Entry 7WSV (electron microscopy, 4.50 A resolution (low resolution: residue-level contacts below are approximate; hydrogen-bond / salt-bridge calls are withheld)); this record covers chains C and D of the 7 polymer chains in the assembly.

== Chain C (and D) ==
Name: Pannexin-1
Source organism: Homo sapiens
Notes: chain D of this document is another copy of the same molecule, construct and numbering; everything in this record applies to it too
UniProtKB: Q96RD7 (PANX1_HUMAN); residue numbers follow UniProt; this construct covers 21-426
Sequence (407 residues; each row starts with the number of its first residue):
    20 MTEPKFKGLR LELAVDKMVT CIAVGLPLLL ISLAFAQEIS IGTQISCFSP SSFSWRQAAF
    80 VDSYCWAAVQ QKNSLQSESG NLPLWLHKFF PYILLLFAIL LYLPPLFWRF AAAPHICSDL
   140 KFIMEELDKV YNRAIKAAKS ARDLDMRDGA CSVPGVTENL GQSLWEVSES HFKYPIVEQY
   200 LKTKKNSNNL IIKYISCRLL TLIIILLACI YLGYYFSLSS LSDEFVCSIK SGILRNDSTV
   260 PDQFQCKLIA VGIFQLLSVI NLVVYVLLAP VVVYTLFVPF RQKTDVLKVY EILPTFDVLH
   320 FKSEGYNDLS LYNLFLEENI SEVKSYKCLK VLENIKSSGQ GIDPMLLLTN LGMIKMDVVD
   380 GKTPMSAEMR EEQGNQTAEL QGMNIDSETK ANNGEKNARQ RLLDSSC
Disordered / not traced: 20-24, 159-193, 312-315, 357-426
Sequence notes: initiating methionine (20)
Disulfides: Cys66-Cys265, Cys84-Cys246
UniProt features mapped onto this chain:
  - site: Asp376 to Asp379 (Cleavage)
  - modified residue: Cys40 (S-nitrosocysteine), Tyr199 (Phosphotyrosine), Cys347 (S-nitrosocysteine)
  - glycosylation: Asn255 (N-linked (GlcNAc...) asparagine)
  - natural variant: Thr21 to Pro23 (deletion: In OZEMA7), Arg217 (R217H: Found in a patient with primary ovarian failure with intellectual disability and sensorineural hearing loss; uncertain significance), Ile272 (I272V: No change in glycosylation pattern), Lys346 (K346E: In OZEMA7), Cys347 (C347S: In OZEMA7), Gln392 to Cys426 (deletion: In OZEMA7)
  - mutagenesis: Trp74 (W74A: No effect on voltage-dependence. Altered anion selectivity with equal permeability for iodide and choride), Arg75 (R75E: Loss of voltage-dependence and anion selectivity. Strong increase in permeability of sodium over chloride), Asp164 to Asp167 (Not cleaved by CASP3 or CASP7), Asn255 (N255A: Impaired glycosylation. Forms gap junctions by 2 hemichannels; N255Q: Impaired glycosylation. Loss of GLY1 and GLY2 forms. No effect on oocyte survival. Located in the cytoplasm ...), Asn338 (N338Q: Impaired glycosylation; loss of GLY2 form; oocyte death), Asp376 to Asp379 (Not cleaved by CASP3 or CASP7. Reduces channel activation), Asp379 (D379A: No effect on cell membrane location. Decreased levels of pro-IL1B upon LPS priming and ATP stimulation. Attenuated pyroptotic cell death induced by LPS and ATP), Asn394 (N394Q: No change in glycosylation pattern), Ser424 (S424A: No effect on cell membrane location. Promoted pyroptotic cell death induced by LPS and ATP)

== Chain C / chain D interface ==
Contacting residue pairs (42):
  Gly61(C) with Ser59(D)
  Gln63(C) with Ile60(D)
  Trp74(C) with Trp74(D)
  Arg75(C) with Trp74(D); Ala77(D)
  Gln76(C) with Phe67(D); Ser68(D); Ser70(D)
  Phe79(C) with Ser65(D); Cys66(D); Phe67(D)
  Ser82(C) with Ile268(D)
  Trp85(C) with Gln56(D); Ile60(D)
  Ala86(C) with Ile268(D)
  Gln89(C) with Gly271(D)
  Phe108(C) with Leu275(D)
  Tyr111(C) with Leu52(D); Ala53(D); Gln56(D); Ile272(D)
  Leu114(C) with Leu52(D)
  Leu115(C) with Leu49(D); Ile279(D)
  Leu122(C) with Ile41(D)
  Leu125(C) with Lys36(D)
  Phe129(C) with Lys36(D)
  Pro133(C) with Arg29(D); Ser340(D)
  His134(C) with Glu337(D); Ser340(D)
  Ser137(C) with Ser340(D)
  Gln198(C) with Val350(D); Asn353(D); Ile354(D)
  Thr202(C) with Asn353(D)
  Ser250(C) with Gln264(D)
  Gly251(C) with Gln264(D)
  Ile252(C) with Val245(D); Gln262(D); Gln264(D)
  Leu253(C) with Gln264(D)
Other interface residues (no listed pair), chain C (33 interface residues in all): Phe54, Tyr83, Pro110, Ile118, Ala130, Phe141, Lys201
Other interface residues (no listed pair), chain D (34 interface residues in all): Leu48, Ala55, Pro69, Lys266, Lys346

== Summary ==
Chain C and chain D form an interface of 33 and 34 residues respectively. From UniProt: 14 mutagenesis sites
on chain C.
Chain C and chain D are both Pannexin-1 (Homo sapiens); the structure, Cryo-EM structure of the N-terminal
deletion mutant of human pannexin-1 in a nanodisc, was determined by electron microscopy, deposited together
with 7F8J, 7F8N and 7F8O.
